Entry 4I50 (X-ray diffraction, 2.30 A resolution); this record covers chains B and F of the 6 polymer chains in the assembly.

Chain B:
Name: Tubulin beta-2B chain
Source organism: Bos taurus
Reference sequence: Q6B856 (TBB2B_BOVIN); the author numbering skips numbers that UniProt does not, so the offset changes along the chain: 1-42 = UniProt 1-42; 45-360 = UniProt 43-358; 369-455 = UniProt 359-445
Sequence (445 residues; numbered 1 to 455; 10 numbers in that range are skipped by the numbering (no residue carries them; nothing is unmodelled there); the number before each row is that of its first residue):
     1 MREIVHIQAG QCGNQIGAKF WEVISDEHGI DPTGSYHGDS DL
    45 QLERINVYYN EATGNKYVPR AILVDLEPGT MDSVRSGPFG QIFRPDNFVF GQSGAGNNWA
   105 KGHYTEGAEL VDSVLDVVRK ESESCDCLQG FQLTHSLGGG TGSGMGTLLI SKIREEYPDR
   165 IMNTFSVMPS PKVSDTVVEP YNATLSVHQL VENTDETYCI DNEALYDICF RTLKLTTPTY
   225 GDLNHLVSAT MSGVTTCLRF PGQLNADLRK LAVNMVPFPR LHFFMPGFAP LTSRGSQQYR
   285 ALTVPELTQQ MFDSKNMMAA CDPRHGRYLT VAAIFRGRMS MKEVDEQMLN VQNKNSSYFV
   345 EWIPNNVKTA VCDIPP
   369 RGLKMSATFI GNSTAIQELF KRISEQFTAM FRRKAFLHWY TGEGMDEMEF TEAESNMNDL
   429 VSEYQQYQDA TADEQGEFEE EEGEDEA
Unresolved in the structure: 1, 279-285, 441-455
UniProt features mapped onto this chain:
  - motif: Met1 to Ile4 (MREI motif)
  - binding site (GTP): Gln11, Glu71, Ser140, Gly144, Thr145, Gly146, Asn206, Asn228
  - binding site (Mg(2+)): Glu71
  - modified residue: Ser40 (Phosphoserine), Thr57 (Phosphothreonine), Lys60 (N6-acetyllysine), Ser174 (Phosphoserine), Thr287 (Phosphothreonine), Thr292 (Phosphothreonine), Arg320 (Omega-N-methylarginine), Glu448 (5-glutamyl polyglutamate)
  - cross-link (Glycyl lysine isopeptide (Lys-Gly)): Lys60 (interchain with G-Cter in ubiquitin), Lys326 (interchain with G-Cter in ubiquitin)
Metal / ion sites: Mg2+: Gln11 (together with GDP); Ca2+ near Glu113 (its only coordinating residue here)
Small-molecule neighbours: GDP (guanosine-5'-diphosphate): Ala9, Gly10, Gln11, Cys12, Gly13, Gln15, Ile16, Asp69, Asn101, Ser140, Gly142, Gly143, Gly144, Thr145, Gly146, Ser147, Val171, Pro173, Val177, Asp179, Glu183, Asn206, Leu209, Tyr224, Leu227, Asn228

Chain F:
Name: Tubulin Tyrosine Ligase, TTL
Source organism: Gallus gallus
Reference sequence: E1BQ43 (E1BQ43_CHICK); residue numbers follow UniProt; this construct covers 1-378
Sequence (384 residues; numbered 1 to 384; the number before each row is that of its first residue):
     1 MYTFVVRDEN SSVYAEVSRL LLATGQWKRL RKDNPRFNLM LGERNRLPFG RLGHEPGLVQ
    61 LVNYYRGADK LCRKASLVKL IKTSPELSES CTWFPESYVI YPTNLKTPVA PAQNGIRHLI
   121 NNTRTDEREV FLAAYNRRRE GREGNVWIAK SSAGAKGEGI LISSEASELL DFIDEQGQVH
   181 VIQKYLEKPL LLEPGHRKFD IRSWVLVDHL YNIYLYREGV LRTSSEPYNS ANFQDKTCHL
   241 TNHCIQKEYS KNYGRYEEGN EMFFEEFNQY LMDALNTTLE NSILLQIKHI IRSCLMCIEP
   301 AISTKHLHYQ SFQLFGFDFM VDEELKVWLI EVNGAPACAQ KLYAELCQGI VDVAISSVFP
   361 LADTGQKTSQ PTSIFIKLHH HHHH
Unresolved in the structure: 99-131, 152-161, 176-178, 225-240, 249-255, 364-370, 380-384
Sequence notes: expression tag (379-384)
Metal / ion sites: Mg2+ near Glu331 (its only coordinating residue here)
Small-molecule neighbours: AMP-PCP (ACP; phosphomethylphosphonic acid adenylate ester): Lys74, Ile148, Gln183, Lys184, Tyr185, Leu186, Lys198, Asp200, Arg202, Arg222, Thr241, Asn242, Asp318, Met320, Ile330, Glu331, Asn333

Interface between chain B and chain F:
Contacting residue pairs (13; chain B residue first):
  Leu333(B) with Pro56(F); Gly57(F)
  Gln336(B) with Arg36(F), hydrogen bond
  Asn337(B) with Arg36(F); Leu58(F)
  Lys338(B) with Lys28(F), hydrogen bond (backbone-side chain)
  Ser340(B) with Leu30(F); Asn34(F), hydrogen bond; Arg36(F)
  Phe343(B) with Arg36(F)
  Asn349(B) with Glu55(F)
  Asn350(B) with Arg36(F)
  Ala440(B) with Arg31(F)
Interface residues without a listed pair, chain B (11 interface residues in all): Glu345, Thr439
Interface residues without a listed pair, chain F (10 interface residues in all): Thr3

Overview:
Chain B and chain F form an interface of 11 and 10 residues respectively; the contacts include 3 hydrogen
bonds. Among the polar pairs are Gln336(B)-Arg36(F), Lys338(B)-Lys28(F) and Ser340(B)-Asn34(F). Chain B binds
GDP. Chain F binds AMP-PCP.
Here chain B is Tubulin beta-2B chain (Bos taurus) and chain F is Tubulin Tyrosine Ligase, TTL (Gallus
gallus). Entry 4I50 (Crystal structure of tubulin-stathmin-TTL-Epothilone A complex) was determined by X-ray
diffraction together with 4I4T and 4I55 from the same study.
